9MGB - chains B and O of the 18 polymer chains in the assembly; structure by electron microscopy, 2.10 A resolution.

== Chain B ==
Molecule: R-phycoerythrin beta chain
From: Neopyropia tenera
Chain sequence (176 residues; row label = number of the first residue in the row):
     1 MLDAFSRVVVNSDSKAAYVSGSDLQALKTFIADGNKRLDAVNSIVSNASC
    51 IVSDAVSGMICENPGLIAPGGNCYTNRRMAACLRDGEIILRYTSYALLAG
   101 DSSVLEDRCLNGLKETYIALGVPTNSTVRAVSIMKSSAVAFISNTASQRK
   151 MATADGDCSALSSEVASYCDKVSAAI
Covalent attachments: phycoerythrobilin (PEB) linked to Cys-158
Ligand contacts:
  - phycoerythrobilin (PEB), molecule 1: Asn-35, Lys-36, Leu-38, Asp-39, Ala-40, Asn-42, Ile-142, Ser-143, Asn-144, Thr-153, Ala-154, Asp-155, Gly-156, Asp-157, Leu-161
  - phycoerythrobilin (PEB), molecule 2: Met-59, Leu-66, Asn-72, Cys-73, Arg-77, Arg-78, Ala-81, Cys-82, Arg-84, Asp-85, Ile-88, Ile-89, Tyr-92, Arg-108, Cys-109, Leu-113, Thr-116, Tyr-117, Leu-120, Val-122, Pro-123, Ser-126, Thr-127, Ala-130
  - phycoerythrobilin (PEB), molecule 3: Ile-60, Ile-67, Cys-73, Tyr-74, Thr-75, Asn-76, Met-79
  - phycourobilin (PUB): Cys-50, Asp-54, Ser-57, Gly-58, Cys-61, Glu-62, Arg-129, Ser-132, Ile-133, Ser-136, Ser-137, Ala-140, Phe-141, Thr-145, Ala-146, Ser-147, Gln-148, Arg-149

== Chain O ==
Molecule: R-phycoerythrin alpha chain
From: Neopyropia tenera
Chain sequence (164 residues; each row starts with the number of its first residue):
     1 MKSVITTTISAADAAGRFPSSSDLESVQGNIQRAASRLEAAEKLAGNHEA
    51 VVKEAGDACFAKYPYLKNPGEAGDSQEKINKCYRDIDHYMRLINYSLVVG
   101 GTGPLDEWGIAGAREVYRALNLPGSSYIAAFVFTRDRLCVPRDMSAQAAV
   151 EFSGALDYVINSLC
Covalent attachments: phycoerythrobilin (PEB) linked to Cys-139
Ligand contacts:
  - phycoerythrobilin (PEB), molecule 1: Leu-24, Glu-25, Gln-28
  - phycoerythrobilin (PEB), molecule 2: Arg-33, Gln-147, Val-150
  - phycoerythrobilin (PEB), molecule 3: Lys-43, Leu-44, Asn-47, Ala-50, Val-51, Glu-54, Thr-134, Arg-137, Leu-138, Arg-142, Asp-143, Met-144, Phe-152
  - phycoerythrobilin (PEB), molecule 4: Cys-59, Phe-60, Leu-66, Ala-72, Gly-73, Lys-78, Lys-81, Cys-82, Arg-84, Asp-85, His-88, Tyr-89, Arg-91, Trp-108, Gly-109, Val-116, Tyr-117, Leu-120, Leu-122, Pro-123, Ser-126, Tyr-127

== Chain B / chain O interface ==
Pairs across the interface - 78 pairs, chain B then chain O:
  Met-1(B) / Met-1(O)  hydrogen bond (backbone-backbone)
  Met-1(B) / Thr-6(O)
  Met-1(B) / Ile-9(O)  hydrophobic
  Met-1(B) / Ser-10(O)
  Leu-2(B) / Met-1(O)  hydrophobic
  Asp-3(B) / Ser-3(O)  hydrogen bond
  Asp-3(B) / Ile-5(O)
  Asp-3(B) / Thr-6(O)
  Phe-5(B) / Val-98(O)
  Phe-5(B) / Val-99(O)  hydrophobic
  Ser-6(B) / Met-1(O)
  Ser-6(B) / Val-99(O)
  Val-9(B) / Met-1(O)  hydrophobic
  Val-9(B) / Tyr-95(O)
  Val-9(B) / Val-98(O)  hydrophobic
  Val-9(B) / Val-99(O)  hydrophobic
  Val-10(B) / Met-1(O)  hydrophobic
  Val-10(B) / Trp-108(O)  hydrophobic
  Ser-12(B) / Tyr-95(O)  hydrogen bond (backbone-side chain)
  Asp-13(B) / Arg-91(O)  salt bridge
  Asp-13(B) / Tyr-95(O)  hydrogen bond (backbone-side chain)
  Asp-13(B) / Trp-108(O)
  Ala-16(B) / Arg-91(O)
  Ala-17(B) / Arg-91(O)
  Ala-17(B) / Tyr-95(O)  hydrogen bond (backbone-side chain)
  Tyr-18(B) / Ala-45(O)  hydrophobic
  Tyr-18(B) / His-48(O)
  Tyr-18(B) / Asp-87(O)  hydrogen bond
  Tyr-18(B) / Met-90(O)
  Tyr-18(B) / Arg-91(O)  hydrogen bond (side chain-backbone)
  Tyr-18(B) / Asn-94(O)
  Val-19(B) / Ala-45(O)
  Val-19(B) / Asn-94(O)  hydrogen bond (backbone-side chain)
  Val-19(B) / Tyr-95(O)  hydrophobic
  Val-19(B) / Val-98(O)  hydrophobic
  Leu-24(B) / Leu-38(O)  hydrophobic
  Leu-24(B) / Glu-42(O)
  Leu-24(B) / Val-98(O)  hydrophobic
  Leu-27(B) / Val-98(O)  hydrophobic
  Lys-28(B) / Leu-38(O)
  Lys-28(B) / Glu-42(O)  salt bridge
  Ile-31(B) / Ile-31(O)  hydrophobic
  Ile-31(B) / Ala-34(O)  hydrophobic
  Gly-34(B) / Ile-31(O)
  Asn-35(B) / Gln-28(O)  hydrogen bond
  Asn-35(B) / Ile-31(O)
  Leu-38(B) / Leu-24(O)
  Leu-38(B) / Val-27(O)  hydrophobic
  Leu-38(B) / Gln-28(O)
  Leu-38(B) / Ile-31(O)  hydrophobic
  Val-41(B) / Pro-19(O)  hydrophobic
  Val-41(B) / Leu-24(O)  hydrophobic
  Asn-42(B) / Leu-24(O)
  Val-45(B) / Phe-18(O)  hydrophobic
  Val-45(B) / Pro-19(O)
  Ala-48(B) / Phe-18(O)  hydrophobic
  Glu-87(B) / Phe-18(O)
  Leu-90(B) / Phe-18(O)
  Arg-91(B) / Asp-13(O)  salt bridge
  Arg-91(B) / Gly-16(O)
  Arg-91(B) / Arg-17(O)
  Arg-91(B) / Phe-18(O)
  Tyr-92(B) / Asp-13(O)  hydrogen bond
  Ser-94(B) / Phe-18(O)
  Ser-94(B) / Pro-19(O)
  Tyr-95(B) / Ile-9(O)
  Tyr-95(B) / Ala-12(O)  hydrogen bond (side chain-backbone)
  Tyr-95(B) / Asp-13(O)  hydrogen bond (side chain-backbone)
  Tyr-95(B) / Arg-17(O)  hydrogen bond (side chain-backbone)
  Tyr-95(B) / Pro-19(O)
  Leu-98(B) / Pro-19(O)  hydrophobic
  Leu-98(B) / Leu-24(O)  hydrophobic
  Leu-98(B) / Val-27(O)  hydrophobic
  Ala-99(B) / Ile-5(O)  hydrophobic
  Ala-99(B) / Ile-9(O)  hydrophobic
  Val-104(B) / Ile-9(O)  hydrophobic
  Arg-108(B) / Ser-10(O)
  Arg-108(B) / Asp-13(O)  salt bridge
Other interface residues (no listed pair), chain O (36 interface residues in all): Thr-8, Asp-23, Asn-30, Arg-37, Leu-44, Val-52, Pro-104

== Overview ==
34 residues of chain B and 36 residues of chain O are in contact; the contacts include 13 hydrogen bonds and 4
salt bridges. Among the polar pairs are Asp-13(B)/Arg-91(O), Lys-28(B)/Glu-42(O) and Arg-91(B)/Asp-13(O).
Bound to chain B: phycourobilin and phycoerythrobilin.
Chain B is R-phycoerythrin beta chain and chain O is R-phycoerythrin alpha chain, both from Neopyropia tenera;
the structure, scFv antibody CL33 bound to R-phycoerythrin, was determined by electron microscopy, deposited
together with 9MKO, 9O60, 9O61 and 9O62.
